Entry 1I41 (X-ray diffraction, 3.20 A resolution); this record covers chains A and B of the 4 polymer chains in the assembly.

Chain A (and B):
Protein: Cystathionine gamma-synthase
Organism: Nicotiana tabacum
Notes: EC 4.2.99.9; chain B of this document is another copy of the same molecule, construct and numbering; everything in this record applies to it too
UniProt: Q9ZPL5 (Q9ZPL5_TOBAC); residues 1-445 here = UniProt positions 1-445
Sequence (445 residues; row label = number of the first residue in the row):
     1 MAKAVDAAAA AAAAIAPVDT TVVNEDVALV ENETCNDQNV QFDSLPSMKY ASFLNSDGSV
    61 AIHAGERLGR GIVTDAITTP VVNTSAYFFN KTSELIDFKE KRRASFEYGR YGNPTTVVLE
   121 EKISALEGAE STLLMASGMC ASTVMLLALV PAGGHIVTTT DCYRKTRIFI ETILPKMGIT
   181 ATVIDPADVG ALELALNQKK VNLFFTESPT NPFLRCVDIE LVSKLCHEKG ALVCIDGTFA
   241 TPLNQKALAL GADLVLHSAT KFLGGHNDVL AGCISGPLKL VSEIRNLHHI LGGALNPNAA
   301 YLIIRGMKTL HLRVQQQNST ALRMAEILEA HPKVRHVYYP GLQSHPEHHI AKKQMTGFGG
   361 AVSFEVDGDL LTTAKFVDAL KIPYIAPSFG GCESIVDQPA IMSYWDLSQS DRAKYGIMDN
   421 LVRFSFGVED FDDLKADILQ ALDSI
Not modelled in the structure: 1-49
Residues lining bound ligands:
  - APPA (HEN; 2-[(3-hydroxy-2-methyl-5-phosphonooxymethyl-pyridin-4-ylmethyl)-imino]-5-phosphono-pent-3-enoic acid), molecule 1: Glu-107, Tyr-108, Arg-110, Tyr-111
  - APPA (HEN), molecule 2: Ser-137, Gly-138, Met-139, Tyr-163, Glu-207, Asn-211, Asp-236, Thr-238, Phe-239, Ser-258, Thr-260, Lys-261, Ala-271, Pro-387, Ser-388, Phe-389, Ser-403, Arg-423

Chain A / chain B interface:
Contacting residue pairs - 31 pairs, chain A then chain B:
  Ile-72(A) / Thr-74(B)
  Thr-74(A) / Ile-72(B)
  Thr-74(A) / Phe-88(B)
  Asp-75(A) / Tyr-87(B)
  Asp-75(A) / Phe-88(B)  hydrogen bond (backbone-backbone)
  Asp-75(A) / Ser-105(B)  hydrogen bond
  Ala-76(A) / Thr-84(B)
  Ala-76(A) / Phe-88(B)
  Ile-77(A) / Thr-84(B)  hydrogen bond (backbone-side chain)
  Ile-77(A) / Ala-86(B)  hydrogen bond (backbone-backbone)
  Thr-78(A) / Asn-83(B)  hydrogen bond (side chain-backbone)
  Thr-78(A) / Thr-84(B)
  Pro-80(A) / Val-81(B)
  Pro-80(A) / Val-82(B)  hydrophobic
  Val-81(A) / Pro-80(B)
  Val-81(A) / Val-81(B)  hydrogen bond (backbone-backbone)
  Val-82(A) / Ala-76(B)  hydrophobic
  Val-82(A) / Pro-80(B)  hydrophobic
  Asn-83(A) / Thr-78(B)  hydrogen bond (backbone-side chain)
  Asn-83(A) / Val-81(B)
  Thr-84(A) / Ala-76(B)
  Thr-84(A) / Ile-77(B)  hydrogen bond (side chain-backbone)
  Thr-84(A) / Thr-78(B)
  Ala-86(A) / Asp-75(B)
  Ala-86(A) / Ile-77(B)
  Tyr-87(A) / Asp-75(B)
  Phe-88(A) / Thr-74(B)
  Phe-88(A) / Asp-75(B)  hydrogen bond (backbone-backbone)
  Phe-88(A) / Ala-76(B)
  Ser-105(A) / Asp-75(B)  hydrogen bond
  Tyr-301(A) / Asn-83(B)
Also at the interface, not in a pair above, chain A (18 interface residues in all): Val-73, Phe-106
Also at the interface, not in a pair above, chain B (17 interface residues in all): Val-73, Tyr-301

Summary:
The interface between chain A and chain B involves 18 residues on one side and 17 on the other, with 10
hydrogen bonds. Polar contacts include Asp-75(A)/Ser-105(B), Ile-77(A)/Thr-84(B) and Thr-78(A)/Asn-83(B).
Ligands of chain A: APPA.
Chain A and chain B are both Cystathionine gamma-synthase (Nicotiana tabacum); the structure, Cystathionine
gamma-synthase in complex with the inhibitor appa, was determined by X-ray diffraction, deposited together
with 1I43 and 1I48.
